2WOP - chain A; structure by X-ray diffraction, 1.70 A resolution.

[Chain A]
Name: Clavulanic acid biosynthesis oligopeptide binding protein 2
From: Streptomyces clavuligerus
Reference sequence: Q8KRB4 (Q8KRB4_STRCL); residues 1-562 here = UniProt positions 1-562
Sequence (562 residues; numbered 1 to 562; the number before each row is that of its first residue):
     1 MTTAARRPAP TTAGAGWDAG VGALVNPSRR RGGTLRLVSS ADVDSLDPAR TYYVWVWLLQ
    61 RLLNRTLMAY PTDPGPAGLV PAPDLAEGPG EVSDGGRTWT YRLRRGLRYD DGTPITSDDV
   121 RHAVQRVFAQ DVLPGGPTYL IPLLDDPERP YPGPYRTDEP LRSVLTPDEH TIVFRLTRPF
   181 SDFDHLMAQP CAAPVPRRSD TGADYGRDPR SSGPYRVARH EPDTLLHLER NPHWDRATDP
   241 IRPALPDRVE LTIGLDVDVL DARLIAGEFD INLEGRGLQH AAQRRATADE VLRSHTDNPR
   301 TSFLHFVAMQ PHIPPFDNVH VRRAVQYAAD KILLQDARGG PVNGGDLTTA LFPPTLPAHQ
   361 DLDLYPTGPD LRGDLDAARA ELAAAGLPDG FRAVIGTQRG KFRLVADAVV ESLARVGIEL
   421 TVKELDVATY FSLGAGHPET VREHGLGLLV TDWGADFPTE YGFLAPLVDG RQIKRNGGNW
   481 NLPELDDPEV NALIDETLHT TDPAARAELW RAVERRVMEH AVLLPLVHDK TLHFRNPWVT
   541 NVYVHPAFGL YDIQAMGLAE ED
Unresolved in the structure: 1-6, 561-562
Small-molecule neighbours: arginine (ARG): Y52, Y53, V54, W57, F303, F431, W453, G454, A455, D456, W480

[In short]
Bound to chain A: arginine.
Chain A is Clavulanic acid biosynthesis oligopeptide binding protein 2 (Streptomyces clavuligerus); the
structure, Clavulanic acid biosynthesis oligopeptide binding protein 2 complexed with arginine, was determined
by X-ray diffraction (same publication as 2WOK and 2WOL).
